Entry 6CTL (X-ray diffraction, 2.00 A resolution); this record covers chains P and A of the 4 polymer chains in the assembly.

Chain P:
Molecule: 10-nt DNA strand
Sequence (10 nucleotides; each row starts with the number of its first residue):
     1 GCTGATGCGC
Modified positions: DOC (2',3'-dideoxycytidine-5'-monophosphate) at position 10
Ion coordination: Na+: DG9 (shared with Thr101(A), Val103(A), Ile106(A) of chain A)

Chain A:
Protein: DNA polymerase beta
Source organism: Homo sapiens
Notes: EC 2.7.7.7, 4.2.99.-
UniProt: P06746 (DPOLB_HUMAN); residue numbers follow UniProt; this construct covers 1-335
Amino-acid sequence (335 residues; numbered 1 to 335; the number before each row is that of its first residue):
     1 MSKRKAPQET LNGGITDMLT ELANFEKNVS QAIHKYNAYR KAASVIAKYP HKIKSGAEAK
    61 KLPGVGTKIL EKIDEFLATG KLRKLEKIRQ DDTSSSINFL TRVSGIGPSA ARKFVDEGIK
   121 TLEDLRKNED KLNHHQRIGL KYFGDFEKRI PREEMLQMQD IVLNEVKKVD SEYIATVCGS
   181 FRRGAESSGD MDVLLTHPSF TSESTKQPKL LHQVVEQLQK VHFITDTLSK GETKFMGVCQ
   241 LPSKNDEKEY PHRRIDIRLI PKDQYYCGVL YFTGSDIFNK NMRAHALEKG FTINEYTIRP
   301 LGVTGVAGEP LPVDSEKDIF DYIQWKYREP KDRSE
Unresolved in the structure: 1-9
Sequence notes: conflict Leu70 (Ala in P06746)
Ion coordination: Na+ site 1: Lys60, Leu62, Val65 (shared with 1 residue of chain D); Na+ site 2: Thr101, Val103, Ile106 (shared with DG9(P) of chain P); Na+ site 3: Asp190, Asp192, Asp256 (together with FDJ); Mg2+: Asp190, Asp192 (together with FDJ)
Small-molecule neighbours: FDJ (5'-O-[(R)-{[(R)-[(R)-chloro(phosphono)methyl](hydroxy)phosphoryl]oxy}(hydroxy)phosphoryl]thymidine): Gly179, Ser180, Arg183, Ser188, Gly189, Asp190, Asp192, Asp256, Tyr271, Phe272, Thr273, Gly274, Ser275, Asp276, Asn279
UniProt features mapped onto this chain:
  - region: Arg183 to Asp192 (DNA-binding)
  - active site: Lys72 (Nucleophile)
  - binding site (K(+)): Lys60, Leu62, Val65, Thr101, Val103, Ile106
  - binding site (Na(+)): Lys60, Leu62, Val65, Thr101, Val103, Ile106
  - binding site (dATP): Arg149, Ser180, Arg183, Gly189, Asp190
  - binding site (dCTP): Arg149, Ser180, Arg183, Gly189, Asp190
  - binding site (dGTP): Arg149, Ser180, Arg183, Gly189, Asp190, Asp192
  - binding site (dTTP): Arg149, Ser180, Arg183, Gly189, Asp190
  - binding site (Mg(2+)): Asp190, Asp192, Asp256
  - modified residue: Lys72 (N6-acetyllysine), Arg83 (Omega-N-methylarginine), Arg152 (Omega-N-methylarginine)
  - cross-link (Glycyl lysine isopeptide (Lys-Gly)): Lys41 (interchain with G-Cter in ubiquitin), Lys61 (interchain with G-Cter in ubiquitin), Lys81 (interchain with G-Cter in ubiquitin)
  - natural variant: Leu22 (L22P: Found in a gastric cancer sample; uncertain significance), Tyr39 (Y39C: Found in a gastric cancer sample; uncertain significance), Gly118 (G118V: Decreased DNA-directed DNA polymerase activity), Arg137 (R137Q: Decreased function in base-excision repair), Arg149 (R149I: Decreased DNA-directed DNA polymerase activity), Asp160 (D160N: Found in a gastric cancer sample; uncertain significance), Cys239 (C239R: Found in a gastric cancer sample; uncertain significance), Lys289 (K289M: Found in a colon cancer sample; uncertain significance), Asn294 (N294D: Found in a gastric cancer sample; uncertain significance), Glu295 (E295K: Found in a gastric cancer sample; uncertain significance)
  - mutagenesis: Phe25 (F25W: No effect on 5'-dRP lyase activity. Decreased ssDNA binding), His34 (H34G: Decreased 5'-dRP lyase activity. Decreased ssDNA binding), Lys35 (K35A: Decreased 5'-dRP lyase activity. Decreased ssDNA binding. Loss of 5'-dRP lyase activity; when associated with A-68 and A-72. Decreased ssDNA binding; when associated with A-68 and A-72 ...), Tyr39 (Y39F: No effect on 5'-dRP lyase activity; Y39Q: Abolishes DNA polymerase and 5'-dRP lyase activity), Lys41 (K41R: Abolishes ubiquitination; when associated with R-61 and R-81), Lys60 (K60A: Decreased 5'-dRP lyase activity. Decreased ssDNA binding), Lys61 (K61R: Abolishes ubiquitination; when associated with R-41 and R-81), Lys68 (K68A: No effect on 5'-dRP lyase activity. Decreased ssDNA binding. Loss of 5'-dRP lyase activity; when associated with A-35 and A-72. Decreased ssDNA binding; when associated with A-35 and A-72 ...), Glu71 (E71Q: No effect on 5'-dRP lyase activity. No effect on structure shown by circular dichroism. No effect on ssDNA binding), Lys72 (K72A: Severely reduced 5'-dRP lyase activity. Does not affect ssDNA binding. Loss of 5'-dRP lyase activity; when associated with A-35 and A-68. Decreased ssDNA binding ...), Glu75 (E75A: Slightly decreased 5'-dRP lyase activity. Decreased ssDNA binding. No effect on structure shown by circular dichroism), Lys81 (K81R: Abolishes ubiquitination; when associated with R-41 and R-61), 5 further mutagenesis entries in UniProt
From the paper describing this entry:
  - binding site for FDJ: Arg183

Chain P / chain A interface:
Contacting residue pairs (16; chain P residue first):
  DG7(P) - Ser109(A)  phosphate contact
  DC8(P) - Gly105(A)  phosphate contact
  DC8(P) - Gly107(A)  hydrogen bond to the phosphate
  DC8(P) - Pro108(A)  phosphate contact
  DC8(P) - Ser109(A)  hydrogen bond to the phosphate
  DC8(P) - Ala110(A)  hydrogen bond to the phosphate
  DG9(P) - Val103(A)  phosphate contact
  DG9(P) - Ser104(A)  phosphate contact
  DG9(P) - Gly105(A)  hydrogen bond to the phosphate
  DG9(P) - Ile106(A)  phosphate contact
  DG9(P) - His135(A)  sugar contact
  DG9(P) - Arg254(A)  phosphate contact
  DOC_10(P) - Met236(A)  sugar contact
  DOC_10(P) - Arg254(A)  salt bridge to the phosphate
  DOC_10(P) - Asp256(A)  sugar contact
  DOC_10(P) - Tyr271(A)  hydrogen bond to the base
Also at the interface, not in a pair above, chain A (15 interface residues in all): Lys27, Phe272

Summary:
Chain P and chain A form an interface of 4 and 15 residues respectively, with 5 hydrogen bonds and 1 salt
bridge. Polar contacts include DOC_10(P)-Tyr271(A), DC8(P)-Gly107(A) and DC8(P)-Ser109(A). Ligands of chain A:
compound FDJ. The paper reports a binding site for FDJ at Arg183(A).
Here chain P is a 10-nt DNA strand and chain A is DNA polymerase beta (Homo sapiens). Entry 6CTL (Ternary
complex crystal structure of DNA polymerase Beta with a dideoxy terminated primer with CHCL-R/S isomers ...)
was determined by X-ray diffraction (same publication as 6BEL, 6BEM, 6CR3, 6CR4, 6CR5, 6CR6 and 20 further
entries).
